PDB entry 5E18 | X-ray diffraction, 3.30 A resolution | chains A and B of the 9 polymer chains in the assembly

# Chain A (and B)
Molecule: DNA-directed RNA polymerase subunit alpha
From: Thermus thermophilus
Notes: EC 2.7.7.6; chain B of this document is another copy of the same molecule, construct and numbering; everything in this record applies to it too
Reference sequence: Q9Z9H6 (RPOA_THETH); residue numbers follow UniProt; this construct covers 1-315
Chain sequence (315 residues; each row starts with the number of its first residue):
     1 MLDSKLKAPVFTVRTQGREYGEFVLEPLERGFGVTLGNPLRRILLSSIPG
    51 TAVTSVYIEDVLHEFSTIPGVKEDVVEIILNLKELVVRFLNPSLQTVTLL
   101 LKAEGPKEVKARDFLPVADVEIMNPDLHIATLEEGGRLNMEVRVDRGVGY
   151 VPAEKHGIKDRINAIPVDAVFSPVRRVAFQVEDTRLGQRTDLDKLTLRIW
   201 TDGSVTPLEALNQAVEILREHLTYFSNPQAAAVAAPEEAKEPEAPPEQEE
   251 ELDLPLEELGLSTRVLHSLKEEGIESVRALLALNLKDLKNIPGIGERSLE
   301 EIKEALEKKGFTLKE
Unresolved in the structure: 1-3, 235-315 (chain B: 1-5, 229-315)

# Interface between chain A and chain B
Pairs across the interface - 53 pairs, chain A then chain B:
  A8(A) - Y224(B)  hydrophobic
  P9(A) - Y224(B)
  F11(A) - Y224(B)
  F11(A) - F225(B)  hydrophobic
  F11(A) - S226(B)
  F11(A) - N227(B)
  F11(A) - P228(B)
  V13(A) - P228(B)  hydrophobic
  L25(A) - Y224(B)
  L28(A) - H221(B)
  G31(A) - R42(B)  hydrogen bond (backbone-side chain)
  F32(A) - S47(B)
  F32(A) - I217(B)  hydrophobic
  F32(A) - H221(B)
  V34(A) - R42(B)
  T35(A) - P39(B)
  T35(A) - R42(B)  hydrogen bond
  L36(A) - H221(B)
  P39(A) - T35(B)
  P39(A) - P39(B)  hydrophobic
  L40(A) - F225(B)  hydrophobic
  R42(A) - G31(B)  hydrogen bond (side chain-backbone)
  R42(A) - V34(B)
  R42(A) - T35(B)  hydrogen bond
  I43(A) - F32(B)  hydrophobic
  S47(A) - F32(B)
  V215(A) - L222(B)
  V215(A) - F225(B)  hydrophobic
  I217(A) - F32(B)  hydrophobic
  L218(A) - L36(B)  hydrophobic
  L218(A) - L222(B)  hydrophobic
  R219(A) - L222(B)
  H221(A) - F32(B)
  H221(A) - L36(B)
  L222(A) - L218(B)  hydrophobic
  L222(A) - R219(B)
  L222(A) - L222(B)  hydrophobic
  Y224(A) - P9(B)  hydrophobic
  F225(A) - F11(B)
  F225(A) - L25(B)  hydrophobic
  F225(A) - L36(B)  hydrophobic
  F225(A) - L40(B)  hydrophobic
  N227(A) - F11(B)
  P228(A) - F11(B)  hydrophobic
  P228(A) - V13(B)  hydrophobic
  Q229(A) - F11(B)  hydrogen bond (backbone-backbone)
  Q229(A) - T12(B)
  Q229(A) - V13(B)  hydrogen bond (backbone-backbone)
  A230(A) - V13(B)
  A231(A) - T12(B)
  A231(A) - V13(B)  hydrogen bond (backbone-backbone)
  A231(A) - R14(B)
  V233(A) - R14(B)
Also at the interface, not in a pair above, chain A (31 interface residues in all): L211
Also at the interface, not in a pair above, chain B (31 interface residues in all): V10, I43, S46, L195, L211, V215

# Overview
Chain A and chain B each contribute 31 residues to their interface; the contacts include 7 hydrogen bonds.
Among the polar pairs are G31(A)-R42(B), T35(A)-R42(B) and Q229(A)-F11(B).
Chain A and chain B are both DNA-directed RNA polymerase subunit alpha (Thermus thermophilus); the structure,
T. thermophilus transcription initiation complex having a YYY discriminator sequence and a nontemplate-strand
length corresponding to ..., was determined by X-ray diffraction (same publication as 5E17).
